Entry 6HBY (X-ray diffraction, 1.95 A resolution); this record covers chains A and B of the 3 polymer chains in the assembly.

== Chain A ==
Molecule: HLA class II histocompatibility antigen, DR alpha chain
From: Homo sapiens
Reference sequence: P01903 (DRA_HUMAN); residues 3-180 here correspond to UniProt positions 28-205 (UniProt number = residue number + 25)
Amino-acid sequence (178 residues; row label = number of the first residue in the row):
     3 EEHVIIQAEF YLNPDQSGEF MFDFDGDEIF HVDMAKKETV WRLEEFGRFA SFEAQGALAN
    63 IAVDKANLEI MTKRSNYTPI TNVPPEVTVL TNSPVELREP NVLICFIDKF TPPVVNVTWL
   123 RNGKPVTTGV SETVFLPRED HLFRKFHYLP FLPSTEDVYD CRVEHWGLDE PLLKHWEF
Disulfide bonds: C107-C163
Swiss-Prot annotation at these positions:
  - region: E179, F180 (Connecting peptide)
  - site: Q9 (Self- and pathogen-derived peptide antigen), G49 (Self-peptide antigen), F51 (Self- and pathogen-derived peptide antigen), A52 (Self-peptide antigen), S53 (Self- and pathogen-derived peptide antigen), E55 (Pathogen-derived peptide antigen), N62 (Self- and pathogen-derived peptide antigen), N69 (Pathogen-derived peptide antigen), R76 (Self- and pathogen-derived peptide antigen)
  - glycosylation (N-linked (GlcNAc...) asparagine): N78, N118

== Chain B ==
Molecule: HLA class II histocompatibility antigen, DRB1-1 beta chain
From: Homo sapiens
Reference sequence: P04229 (2B11_HUMAN); residues 1-190 here correspond to UniProt positions 30-219 (UniProt number = residue number + 29)
Amino-acid sequence (191 residues; each row starts with the number of its first residue; numbering starts at 0):
     0 MGDTRPRFLW QLKFECHFFN GTERVRLLER CIYNQEESVR FDSDVGEYRA VTELGRPDAE
    60 YWNSQKDLLE QRRAAVDTYC RHNYGVGESF TVQRRVEPKV TVYPSKTQPL QHHNLLVCSV
   120 SGFYPGSIEV RWFRNGQEEK AGVVSTGLIQ NGDWTFQTLV MLETVPRSGE VYTCQVEHPS
   180 VTSPLTVEWR A
Construct notes: initiating methionine (0)
Disulfide bonds: C15-C79, C117-C173

== Chain A / chain B interface ==
Contacting residue pairs - 117 pairs, chain A then chain B:
  E3(A) - F17(B)
  E3(A) - F18(B)
  E3(A) - N19(B)  hydrogen bond (backbone-backbone)
  E3(A) - V91(B)
  E4(A) - H16(B)  salt bridge
  E4(A) - F17(B)
  E4(A) - F18(B)
  H5(A) - C15(B)
  H5(A) - H16(B)
  H5(A) - F17(B)  hydrogen bond (backbone-backbone)
  V6(A) - C15(B)
  V6(A) - H16(B)
  I7(A) - F13(B)
  I7(A) - E14(B)
  I7(A) - C15(B)  hydrogen bond (backbone-backbone)
  I7(A) - F17(B)  hydrophobic
  I8(A) - F13(B)
  I8(A) - E14(B)
  Q9(A) - L11(B)
  Q9(A) - K12(B)
  Q9(A) - F13(B)  hydrogen bond (backbone-backbone)
  Q9(A) - Y78(B)  hydrogen bond
  A10(A) - L11(B)
  E11(A) - Q10(B)
  E11(A) - L11(B)  hydrogen bond (backbone-backbone)
  F12(A) - L8(B)  hydrophobic
  F12(A) - W9(B)
  F12(A) - Q10(B)
  Y13(A) - L8(B)
  Y13(A) - W9(B)  hydrogen bond (backbone-backbone)
  L14(A) - R6(B)
  L14(A) - F7(B)
  L14(A) - L8(B)  hydrophobic
  N15(A) - R6(B)
  N15(A) - F7(B)  hydrogen bond (backbone-backbone)
  P16(A) - R4(B)
  P16(A) - P5(B)
  P16(A) - R6(B)
  D17(A) - R6(B)  salt bridge
  F24(A) - N82(B)
  F26(A) - T90(B)
  F26(A) - V91(B)
  F26(A) - Y123(B)
  F26(A) - W153(B)  hydrophobic
  G28(A) - Q149(B)  hydrogen bond (backbone-side chain)
  D29(A) - Y123(B)
  D29(A) - Q149(B)  hydrogen bond
  D29(A) - W153(B)
  E30(A) - W153(B)  hydrogen bond (backbone-side chain)
  I31(A) - W153(B)
  R44(A) - G151(B)  hydrogen bond (side chain-backbone)
  R44(A) - D152(B)
  R44(A) - W153(B)
  L45(A) - R93(B)
  F48(A) - F89(B)  hydrophobic
  F48(A) - W153(B)
  F51(A) - F89(B)  hydrophobic
  A52(A) - V85(B)  hydrophobic
  D66(A) - W9(B)
  D66(A) - L11(B)
  N69(A) - W9(B)
  L70(A) - F7(B)
  L70(A) - L8(B)
  L70(A) - W9(B)  hydrophobic
  L70(A) - Y32(B)  hydrophobic
  M73(A) - W9(B)  hydrophobic
  M73(A) - Y32(B)  hydrophobic
  M73(A) - L53(B)  hydrophobic
  T74(A) - F7(B)
  T74(A) - Y32(B)
  R76(A) - L53(B)  hydrogen bond (side chain-backbone)
  R76(A) - D57(B)  salt bridge
  S77(A) - Y32(B)  hydrogen bond
  S77(A) - L53(B)
  Y79(A) - F7(B)
  T80(A) - F7(B)
  T80(A) - Y32(B)  hydrogen bond (backbone-side chain)
  T80(A) - N33(B)  hydrogen bond (backbone-side chain)
  P81(A) - P5(B)  hydrophobic
  P81(A) - R6(B)
  P81(A) - F7(B)  hydrophobic
  P81(A) - N33(B)  hydrogen bond (backbone-side chain)
  I82(A) - R6(B)  hydrogen bond (backbone-backbone)
  I82(A) - L8(B)  hydrophobic
  I82(A) - N33(B)
  V85(A) - Q34(B)
  L92(A) - I148(B)  hydrophobic
  L92(A) - Q156(B)
  T93(A) - Q156(B)
  N94(A) - S120(B)
  N94(A) - Q156(B)
  P96(A) - T100(B)
  P96(A) - S118(B)
  I106(A) - N150(B)
  T113(A) - L8(B)
  P115(A) - L8(B)
  V116(A) - M0(B)
  P139(A) - K12(B)
  R140(A) - K12(B)  hydrogen bond (backbone-side chain)
  D142(A) - Q34(B)  hydrogen bond (backbone-side chain)
  H143(A) - Q10(B)  hydrogen bond (backbone-side chain)
  H143(A) - K12(B)  hydrogen bond
  H143(A) - I31(B)
  L144(A) - Q34(B)
  F145(A) - L8(B)  hydrophobic
  F145(A) - Q10(B)
  R146(A) - Q149(B)  hydrogen bond
  F148(A) - Q149(B)
  F148(A) - N150(B)
  F148(A) - G151(B)
  Y150(A) - N150(B)  hydrogen bond (side chain-backbone)
  Y150(A) - G151(B)
  Y150(A) - D152(B)
  H167(A) - M0(B)
  W168(A) - M0(B)  hydrogen bond (side chain-backbone)
  W168(A) - D2(B)  hydrogen bond (side chain-backbone)
  W168(A) - R6(B)
Other interface residues (no listed pair), chain A (61 interface residues in all): P114, T135, L138, E166
Other interface residues (no listed pair), chain B (50 interface residues in all): T3, G20, R29, E36, P56, Y83, S88, F155

== In short ==
Chain A and chain B form an interface of 61 and 50 residues respectively, with 26 hydrogen bonds and 3 salt
bridges. Among the polar pairs are E4(A)-H16(B), D17(A)-R6(B) and R76(A)-D57(B).
Here chain A is HLA class II histocompatibility antigen, DR alpha chain and chain B is HLA class II
histocompatibility antigen, DRB1-1 beta chain, both from Homo sapiens. Entry 6HBY (HLA class II peptide
flanking residues tune the immunogenicity of a human tumor-derived epitope) was determined by X-ray
diffraction.
